1OKX - chains A and C; structure by X-ray diffraction, 2.80 A resolution.

# Chain A
Name: Elastase 1
Organism: Sus scrofa
Notes: EC 3.4.21.36
UniProt: P00772 (EL1_PIG); residues 16-255 here correspond to UniProt positions 27-266 (UniProt number = residue number + 11)
Chain sequence (240 residues; each row starts with the number of its first residue):
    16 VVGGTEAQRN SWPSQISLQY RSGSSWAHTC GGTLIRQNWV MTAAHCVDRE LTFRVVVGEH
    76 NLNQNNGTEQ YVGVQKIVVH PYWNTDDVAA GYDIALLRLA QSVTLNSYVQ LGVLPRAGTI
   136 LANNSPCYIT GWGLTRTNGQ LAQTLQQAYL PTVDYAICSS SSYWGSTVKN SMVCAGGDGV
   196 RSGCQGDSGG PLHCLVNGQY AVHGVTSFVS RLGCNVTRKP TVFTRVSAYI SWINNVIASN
Cystine bridges: C45-C61, C142-C209, C173-C189, C199-C229

# Chain C
Name: Scyptolin A
Organism: Scytonema hofmanni
Chain sequence (8 residues; each row starts with the number of its first residue):
  1256 XATTLXXV
Modified / non-standard residues: 1BO (1-butanol) at position 1256; SUJ ((2R,3R)-2-[(3S,6R)-3-amino-6-hydroxy-2-oxopiperidinyl]-3-hydroxybutanoic acid) at position 1261; CNT (N-methyl-meta-chloro-tyrosine) at position 1262

# Interface between chain A and chain C
Residue-residue contacts - 35 pairs, chain A then chain C:
  T44(A) with SUJ_1261(C)
  C45(A) with SUJ_1261(C)
  H60(A) with T1259(C); SUJ_1261(C); V1263(C)
  R64(A) with SUJ_1261(C)
  V103(A) with T1259(C)
  L149(A) with CNT_1262(C)
  W179(A) with 1BO_1256(C)
  G198(A) with L1260(C)
  C199(A) with L1260(C)
  Q200(A) with T1259(C); L1260(C); SUJ_1261(C); CNT_1262(C)
  G201(A) with L1260(C), hydrogen bond (backbone-backbone); SUJ_1261(C)
  D202(A) with L1260(C), hydrogen bond (backbone-backbone)
  S203(A) with L1260(C), hydrogen bond (backbone-backbone); SUJ_1261(C), hydrogen bond (side chain-backbone)
  T221(A) with L1260(C)
  S222(A) with T1259(C); L1260(C), hydrogen bond (backbone-backbone)
  F223(A) with A1257(C), hydrophobic; T1258(C); T1259(C)
  V224(A) with A1257(C); T1258(C), hydrogen bond (backbone-backbone); L1260(C), hydrophobic
  S225(A) with 1BO_1256(C); T1258(C)
  R226(A) with 1BO_1256(C); A1257(C), hydrogen bond (side chain-backbone); T1258(C)
  T236(A) with L1260(C)
Also at the interface, not in a pair above, chain A (24 interface residues in all): C61, L156, T182, C229
The authors on this interface:
  - interface residues, chain A: G201(A)

# In short
The interface between chain A and chain C involves 24 residues on one side and 8 on the other; the contacts
include 7 hydrogen bonds. Polar pairs include S203(A)-SUJ_1261(C), R226(A)-A1257(C) and G201(A)-L1260(C). From
the paper: the interface residue G201(A).
Here chain A is Elastase 1 (Sus scrofa) and chain C is Scyptolin A (Scytonema hofmanni). Entry 1OKX (Binding
Structure of Elastase Inhibitor Scyptolin A) was determined by X-ray diffraction.
